Entry 6QWH (X-ray diffraction, 2.90 A resolution); this record covers chains A and C of the 4 polymer chains in the assembly.

[Chain A]
Protein: Listeriolysin positive regulatory factor A
From: Listeria monocytogenes
Reference sequence: Q4TVQ0 (Q4TVQ0_LISMN); residues 1-237 here = UniProt positions 1-237
Sequence (239 residues; numbered -1 to 237; the number before each row is that of its first residue; numbers below 1 keep their minus sign (Gly-1 is residue -1)):
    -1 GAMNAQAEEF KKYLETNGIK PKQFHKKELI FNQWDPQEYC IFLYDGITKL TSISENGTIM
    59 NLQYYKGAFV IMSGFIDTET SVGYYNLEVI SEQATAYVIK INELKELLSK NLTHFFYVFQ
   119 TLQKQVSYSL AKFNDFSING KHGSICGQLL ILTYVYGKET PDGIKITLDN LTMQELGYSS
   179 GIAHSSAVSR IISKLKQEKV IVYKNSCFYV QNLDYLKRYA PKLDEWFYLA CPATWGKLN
Disordered / not traced: -1 to 1
Construct notes: expression tag (-1 to 0); engineered mutation His140 (Leu in Q4TVQ0)
From the paper describing this entry:
  - mutagenesis - L140H, G145S: increased binding to the 30-nt DNA strand (chain C)
  - mutagenesis - L140H, G145S: increased growth in response to G-6-P
  - mutagenesis - L140H: increased expression
  - mutagenesis - G145C, G145S: increased signaling

[Chain C]
Molecule: 30-nt DNA strand
Sequence (30 nucleotides; row label = number of the first residue in the row):
     1 TTGAGGCATT AACATTTGTT AACGACGATA

[How chain A and chain C interact]
Residue-residue contacts (8):
  Thr170(A) with DA8(C), phosphate contact
  Met171(A) with DA8(C), hydrogen bond to the phosphate; DT9(C), phosphate contact
  Ser184(A) with DT10(C), base contact
  Ser187(A) with DT9(C), base contact; DT10(C), base contact
  Ser191(A) with DT10(C), hydrogen bond to the phosphate
  Lys194(A) with DT9(C), salt bridge to the phosphate
Interface residues without a listed pair, chain A (9 interface residues in all): Gln172, Ser183, Arg188
Interface residues without a listed pair, chain C (6 interface residues in all): DC7, DA11, DA12

[In short]
9 residues of chain A face 6 of chain C across their interface; the contacts include 2 hydrogen bonds and 1
salt bridge. Polar pairs include Met171(A)-DA8(C), Ser191(A)-DT10(C) and Lys194(A)-DT9(C). From the paper:
L140H and G145S of chain A increase binding to the 30-nt DNA strand (chain C); L140H and G145S of chain A
increase growth in response to G-6-P.
Chain A is Listeriolysin positive regulatory factor A (Listeria monocytogenes) and chain C is a 30-nt DNA
strand; the structure, The Transcriptional Regulator PrfA-L140H mutant from Listeria Monocytogenes in complex
with a 30-bp operator PrfA-box motif, was determined by X-ray diffraction, deposited together with 6QWF, 6QWK
and 6QWM.
